Entry 5DS6 (X-ray diffraction, 3.35 A resolution); this record covers chains A and G of the 8 polymer chains in the assembly.

# Chain A
Protein: CRISPR-associated endonuclease Cas1
Source organism: Escherichia coli (strain K12)
Notes: EC 3.1.-.-
Reference sequence: Q46896 (CAS1_ECOLI); residue numbers follow UniProt; this construct covers 1-305
Chain sequence (306 residues; numbered 0 to 305; the number before each row is that of its first residue; numbering starts at 0):
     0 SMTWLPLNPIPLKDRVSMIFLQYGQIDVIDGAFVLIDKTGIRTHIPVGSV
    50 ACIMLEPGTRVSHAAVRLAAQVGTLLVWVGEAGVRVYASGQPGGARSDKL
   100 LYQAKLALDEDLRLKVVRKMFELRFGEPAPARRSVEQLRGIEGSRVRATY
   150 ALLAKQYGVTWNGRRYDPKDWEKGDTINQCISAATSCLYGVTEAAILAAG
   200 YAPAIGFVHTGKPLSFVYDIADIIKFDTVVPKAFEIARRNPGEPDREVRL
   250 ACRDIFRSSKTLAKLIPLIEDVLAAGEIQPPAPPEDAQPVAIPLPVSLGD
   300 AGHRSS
Unresolved in the structure: 0-14, 164-174, 282-305
Differences from the reference sequence: expression tag (0)
UniProt features mapped onto this chain:
  - binding site (Mg(2+)): Glu141, His208, Asp221
Reported in the primary citation:
  - binding site for the 33-nt DNA strand (chain G): Tyr22
  - mutagenesis - R59D, R66D: decreased binding to 5 nt overhang protospacer
  - mutagenesis - R59D, R66D: decreased catalytic activity on protospacer substrates
  - mutagenesis - Y22A: decreased catalytic activity on splayed ends

# Chain G
Molecule: 33-nt DNA strand
Sequence (33 nucleotides; numbered -3 to 29; the number before each row is that of its first residue; numbers below 1 keep their minus sign (DC-3 is residue -3)):
    -3 CATCTAAACACCAGAACGAGTAGTAAATTGGGC
Unresolved in the structure: -3 to 0

# Interface between chain A and chain G
Residue-residue contacts (23):
  Tyr22(A) - DT24(G)  hydrogen bond to the base
  Pro56(A) - DT24(G)  phosphate contact
  Gly79(A) - DT25(G)  phosphate contact
  Glu80(A) - DT24(G)  sugar contact
  Glu80(A) - DT25(G)  hydrogen bond to the phosphate
  Val83(A) - DT25(G)  phosphate contact
  Arg84(A) - DT25(G)  phosphate contact
  Arg84(A) - DG26(G)  salt bridge to the phosphate
  Tyr86(A) - DT25(G)  hydrogen bond to the phosphate
  Arg163(A) - DG28(G)  hydrogen bond to the phosphate
  Arg163(A) - DC29(G)  salt bridge to the phosphate
  Ser181(A) - DG28(G)  hydrogen bond to the base
  Thr184(A) - DG28(G)  phosphate contact
  Ser185(A) - DG27(G)  phosphate contact
  Tyr188(A) - DC29(G)  hydrogen bond to the phosphate
  His208(A) - DC29(G)  hydrogen bond to the phosphate
  Lys211(A) - DC29(G)  base contact
  Tyr217(A) - DC29(G)  hydrogen bond to the base
  Asp221(A) - DC29(G)  phosphate contact
  Asp244(A) - DG27(G)  base contact
  Arg245(A) - DT24(G)  phosphate contact
  Arg248(A) - DT24(G)  salt bridge to the phosphate
  Arg248(A) - DT25(G)  hydrogen bond to the sugar
Other interface residues (no listed pair), chain A (22 interface residues in all): Gln178, Lys224, Leu249
Other interface residues (no listed pair), chain G (7 interface residues in all): DA23

# In short
22 residues of chain A face 7 of chain G across their interface, with 9 hydrogen bonds and 3 salt bridges.
Polar contacts include Tyr22(A)-DT24(G), Ser181(A)-DG28(G) and Tyr217(A)-DC29(G). The paper reports a binding
site for the 33-nt DNA strand (chain G) at Tyr22(A); R59D and R66D of chain A reduce binding to 5 nt overhang
protospacer.
Here chain A is CRISPR-associated endonuclease Cas1 (Escherichia coli (strain K12)) and chain G is a 33-nt DNA
strand. Entry 5DS6 (Crystal structure the Escherichia coli Cas1-Cas2 complex bound to protospacer DNA with
splayed ends) was determined by X-ray diffraction together with 5DS4 and 5DS5 from the same study.
